PDB entry 7SV9 | X-ray diffraction, 3.36 A resolution | chains B and A of the 4 polymer chains in the assembly

[Chain B (and A)]
Name: Multidrug transporter EmrE
From: Escherichia coli (strain K12)
Notes: chain A of this document is another copy of the same molecule, construct and numbering; everything in this record applies to it too
UniProtKB: P23895 (EMRE_ECOLI); numbering as in UniProt (aligned over 1-110)
Sequence (110 residues; numbered 1 to 110; the number before each row is that of its first residue):
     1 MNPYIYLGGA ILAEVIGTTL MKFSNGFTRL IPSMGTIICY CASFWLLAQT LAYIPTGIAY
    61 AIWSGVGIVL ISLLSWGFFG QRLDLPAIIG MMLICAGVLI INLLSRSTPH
Disordered / not traced: 1, 104-110 (chain A: 1, 105-110)
Differences from the reference sequence: engineered mutation N25 (Glu in P23895), I31 (Trp in P23895), M34 (Val in P23895)
Curated features (UniProtKB/Swiss-Prot):
  - site: Y4 (Required for proper coupling between the substrate transport and the proton gradient), E14 (Essential for translocation and for substrate and proton binding), Y40 (Involved in substrate binding), Y60 (Involved in substrate binding), W63 (Involved in substrate binding), H110 (Important for activity)
Ligand contacts: tetraphenylphosphonium (P4P): E14, Y40, S43, F44, L47, Y60, W63
Reported in the primary citation:
  - binding site for tetraphenylphosphonium: E14, Y60, W63
  - conformationally variable residues (side-chain flip): E14, W63
  - mutagenesis - S43A, W63F: unchanged catalytic activity on TPA+
  - mutagenesis - S43A, W63F: unchanged catalytic activity on PheGdm+
  - mutagenesis - Y60F: abolished catalytic activity
  - specificity-determining residues: W63

[Interface between chain B and chain A]
Pairs across the interface (58):
  Y4(B) - L85(A)
  Y40(B) - F44(A)  hydrophobic
  F44(B) - F27(A)
  F44(B) - Y40(A)  hydrophobic
  L47(B) - M21(A)  hydrophobic
  A48(B) - M21(A)  hydrophobic
  A48(B) - F27(A)  hydrophobic
  L51(B) - T18(A)
  L51(B) - K22(A)
  P55(B) - Q81(A)
  T56(B) - T18(A)
  T56(B) - I71(A)
  T56(B) - S75(A)  hydrogen bond
  G57(B) - I71(A)
  G57(B) - S72(A)
  G57(B) - M91(A)
  I58(B) - M91(A)  hydrophobic
  Y60(B) - E14(A)  hydrogen bond
  Y60(B) - W63(A)  hydrogen bond
  Y60(B) - G67(A)
  Y60(B) - I68(A)
  Y60(B) - I71(A)  hydrophobic
  A61(B) - I68(A)  hydrophobic
  A61(B) - M91(A)  hydrophobic
  A61(B) - I94(A)
  S64(B) - S64(A)  hydrogen bond
  G65(B) - I94(A)
  I68(B) - Y60(A)
  I68(B) - V98(A)  hydrophobic
  I68(B) - I101(A)  hydrophobic
  I68(B) - N102(A)
  D84(B) - L104(A)
  A87(B) - I100(A)
  A87(B) - I101(A)
  G90(B) - G97(A)
  G90(B) - I100(A)
  G90(B) - I101(A)
  M91(B) - I101(A)
  L93(B) - L93(A)
  L93(B) - G97(A)
  I94(B) - I94(A)
  I94(B) - G97(A)
  I94(B) - V98(A)
  I94(B) - I101(A)  hydrophobic
  G97(B) - G90(A)
  G97(B) - L93(A)
  G97(B) - I94(A)
  V98(B) - I94(A)
  I100(B) - P86(A)
  I100(B) - A87(A)  hydrogen bond (backbone-backbone)
  I100(B) - G90(A)
  I100(B) - L93(A)  hydrophobic
  I101(B) - L85(A)
  I101(B) - A87(A)
  I101(B) - G90(A)
  I101(B) - M91(A)
  N102(B) - L85(A)
  L103(B) - L85(A)  hydrophobic
Interface residues without a listed pair, chain B (31 interface residues in all): W45, A52, I62, A96
Interface residues without a listed pair, chain A (31 interface residues in all): G26, R82

[Summary]
The chain B/chain A interface involves 31 residues from each chain; the contacts include 5 hydrogen bonds.
Among the polar pairs are T56(B)-S75(A), Y60(B)-E14(A) and Y60(B)-W63(A). Bound to chain B:
tetraphenylphosphonium. The paper reports a binding site for tetraphenylphosphonium at E14(B), Y60(B) and
W63(B); Y60F of chain B abolishes catalytic activity; 3 substitutions were tested in all.
Both chains are Multidrug transporter EmrE (Escherichia coli (strain K12)). Entry 7SV9 (Structure of EmrE-D3
mutant in complex with monobody L10 and TPP) was determined by X-ray diffraction together with 7MGX, 7MH6,
7SSU, 7SVX, 7SZT and 7T00 from the same study.
